Entry 9BXL (X-ray diffraction, 2.09 A resolution); this record covers chain B.

[Chain B]
Molecule: 5-thiohistidine N-methyltransferase OvoM
From: Sulfuricurvum sp
Chain sequence (273 residues; each row starts with the number of its first residue; numbers below 1 keep their minus sign (Met-19 is residue -19)):
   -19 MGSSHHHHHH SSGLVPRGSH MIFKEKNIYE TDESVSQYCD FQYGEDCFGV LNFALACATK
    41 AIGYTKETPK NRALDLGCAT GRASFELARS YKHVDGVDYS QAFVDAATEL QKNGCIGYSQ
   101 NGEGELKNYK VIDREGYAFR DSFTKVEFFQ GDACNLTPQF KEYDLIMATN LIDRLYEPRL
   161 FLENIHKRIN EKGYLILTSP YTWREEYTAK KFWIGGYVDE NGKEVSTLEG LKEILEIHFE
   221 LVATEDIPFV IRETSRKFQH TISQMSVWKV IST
Not modelled in the structure: -19 to 7, 252-253
Ligand contacts: S-adenosylmethionine (SAM): Tyr18, Phe21, Gln22, Phe33, Gly57, Ala59, Asp78, Tyr79, Ser80, Phe83, Gly131, Asp132, Ala133, Thr149, Asn150, Leu151, Arg154, Leu155

[In short]
Bound to chain B: S-adenosylmethionine.
Chain B is 5-thiohistidine N-methyltransferase OvoM (Sulfuricurvum sp); the structure, OvoM from Sulfuricurvum
sp. isolate STB_99, an ovothiol-biosynthetic N-methyltransferase in complex with SAM, was determined by X-ray
diffraction (same publication as 9BXH, 9BXJ, 9BXM and 9BXN).
